3QQ7 - chain A; structure by X-ray diffraction, 2.65 A resolution.

Chain A:
Molecule: Transitional endoplasmic reticulum ATPase
Organism: Homo sapiens
Reference sequence: P55072 (TERA_HUMAN); residue numbers follow UniProt; this construct covers 2-187
Sequence (186 residues; row label = number of the first residue in the row):
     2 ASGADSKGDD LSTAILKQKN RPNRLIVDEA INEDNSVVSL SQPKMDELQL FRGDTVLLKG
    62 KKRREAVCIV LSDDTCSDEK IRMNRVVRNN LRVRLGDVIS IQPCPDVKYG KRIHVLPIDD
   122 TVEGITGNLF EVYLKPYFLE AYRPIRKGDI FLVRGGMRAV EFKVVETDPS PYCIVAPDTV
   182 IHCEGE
Disordered / not traced: 2-19
UniProt features mapped onto this chain:
  - modified residue: Ala2 (N-acetylalanine), Ser3 (Phosphoserine), Ser7 (Phosphoserine), Ser13 (Phosphoserine), Ser37 (Phosphoserine)
  - cross-link (Glycyl lysine isopeptide (Lys-Gly)): Lys8 (interchain with G-Cter in SUMO2), Lys18 (interchain with G-Cter in SUMO2)
  - natural variant: Arg95 (R95G: In IBMPFD1), Gly97 (G97E: In CMT2Y), Ile126 (I126F: In IBMPFD1; uncertain significance), Arg155 (R155C: In IBMPFD1; R155H: In FTDALS6 and IBMPFD1; R155L: In IBMPFD1; R155P: In IBMPFD1; R155S: In IBMPFD1), Arg159 (R159G: In FTDALS6; R159H: In IBMPFD1), Ala160 (A160T: In IBMPFD1; uncertain significance), Glu185 (E185K: In CMT2Y)
  - mutagenesis: Phe52 to Asp55 (Abolishes interaction with NPLOC4; when associated with A-110), Arg53 (R53A: Minor effect on affinity for ATP and ADP), Arg86 (R86A: Strongly increased affinity for ATP. Strongly reduced affinity for ADP), Tyr110 (Y110A: Abolishes interaction with NPLOC4; when associated with 52-A--A-55), Arg113 to His115 (Severely reduced binding to DERL1), Phe131 (F131R: Severely reduced binding to DERL1), Leu140 (L140D: Severely reduced binding to DERL1), Asp179 (D179R: No effect on binding to DERL1), His183 (H183W: Severely reduced binding to DERL1)
Metal / ion sites: Co2+: Arg113, His183
Residues lining bound ligands: hexane-1,6-diol (HEZ): Glu34, Asp35, Asn36, Pro137, Tyr138, Arg144, Leu153, Val154, Arg155
What the authors report for this chain:
  - disease-associated variants - R155H (2-fold): increased binding to UDF1/NPL4 and FAF1

In short:
Ligands of chain A: hexane-1,6-diol. Arg113 and His183 form the Co2+ site. From UniProt: 13 mutagenesis sites.
The paper reports that R155H increases binding to UDF1/NPL4 and FAF1.
Chain A is Transitional endoplasmic reticulum ATPase (Homo sapiens); the structure, Crystal Structure of the
p97 N-terminal domain, was determined by X-ray diffraction, deposited together with 3QQ8 and 3R3M.
